7VFL - chains A and D of the 4 polymer chains in the assembly; structure by X-ray diffraction, 2.45 A resolution.

== Chain A ==
Molecule: Glycosyl transferase, group 1 family protein
Source organism: Staphylococcus aureus (strain USA300)
UniProt: A0A0H2XGN0 (A0A0H2XGN0_STAA3); residues 1-496 here = UniProt positions 1-496
Chain sequence (505 residues; numbered 0 to 504; the number before each row is that of its first residue; numbering starts at 0):
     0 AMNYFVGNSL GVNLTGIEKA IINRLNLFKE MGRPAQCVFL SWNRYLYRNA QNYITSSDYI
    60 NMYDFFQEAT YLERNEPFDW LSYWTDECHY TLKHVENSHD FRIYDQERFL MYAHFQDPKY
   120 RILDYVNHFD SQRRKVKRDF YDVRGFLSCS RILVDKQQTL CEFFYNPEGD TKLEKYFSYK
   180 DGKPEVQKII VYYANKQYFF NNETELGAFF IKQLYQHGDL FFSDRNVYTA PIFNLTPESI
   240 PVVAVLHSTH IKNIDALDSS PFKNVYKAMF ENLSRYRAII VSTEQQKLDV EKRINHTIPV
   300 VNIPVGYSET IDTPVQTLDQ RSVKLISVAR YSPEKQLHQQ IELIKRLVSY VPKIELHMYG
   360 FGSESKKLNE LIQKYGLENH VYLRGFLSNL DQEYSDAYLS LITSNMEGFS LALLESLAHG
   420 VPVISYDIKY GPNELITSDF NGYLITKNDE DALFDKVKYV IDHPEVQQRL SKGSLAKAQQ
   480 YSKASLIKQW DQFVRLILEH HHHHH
Not modelled in the structure: 500-504
Sequence notes: expression tag (0, 497-504)
Residues lining bound ligands:
  - N-acetylglucosamine (NAG; 2-acetamido-2-deoxy-beta-D-glucopyranose), molecule 1: Gly-15, Ile-16, Ala-19, His-246, Ser-247, Val-304, Arg-329, Glu-333, Lys-334, Met-405, Glu-406, Gly-407, Phe-408, Ser-409, Leu-410
  - N-acetylglucosamine (NAG), molecule 2: Val-94, Asn-96, Ser-97, Asp-99, Tyr-111
  - N-acetylglucosamine (NAG), molecule 3: Arg-101, Tyr-103, Arg-132
  - UDP (uridine-5'-diphosphate): Leu-13, Gly-15, Lys-18, Val-327, Arg-329, Lys-334, Tyr-358, Gly-359, Gly-384, Phe-385, Leu-386, Leu-389, Glu-406, Ser-409, Leu-410, Ala-411, Glu-414
Reported in the primary citation:
  - self-association interface (contacts with another copy of this molecule); pairs are residue here / residue on that copy: Arg-107/Glu-204, Lys-136/Glu-173
  - binding site for UDP: Gly-15, Arg-329, Lys-334, Tyr-358, Leu-386, Leu-389, Ser-409, Leu-410, Ala-411, Glu-414
  - binding site for N-acetylglucosamine: Ser-97, Asp-99, Tyr-103, Tyr-111, Arg-132, His-246, Glu-406, Gly-407 to Ser-409
  - binding site for Ser-asp-ser-asp-ser-asp-ser-asp (chain D): Arg-101, Phe-108, Tyr-111, Tyr-124, Asn-126, Phe-128, Arg-132, Lys-134, Arg-137
  - conformationally variable residues (loop rearrangement): Glu-406 to Ala-411
  - catalytic residues: Arg-329, Lys-334 (proposed by the authors, not directly observed)

== Chain D ==
Molecule: Ser-asp-ser-asp-ser-asp-ser-asp
Chain sequence (9 residues; each row starts with the number of its first residue; numbering starts at 0):
     0 DSDSDSDSD
Not modelled in the structure: 0
Covalently attached groups: N-acetylglucosamine (NAG) linked to Ser-3, Ser-7

== Interface between chain A and chain D ==
Contacting residue pairs (18; chain A residue first):
  Arg-101(A) / Ser-3(D)  hydrogen bond (side chain-backbone)
  Arg-101(A) / Asp-6(D)  salt bridge
  Phe-108(A) / Asp-6(D)
  Tyr-111(A) / Asp-6(D)
  Tyr-111(A) / Ser-7(D)
  Tyr-124(A) / Ser-7(D)
  Tyr-124(A) / Asp-8(D)  hydrogen bond (side chain-backbone)
  Asn-126(A) / Asp-6(D)  hydrogen bond (side chain-backbone)
  Asn-126(A) / Asp-8(D)  hydrogen bond (side chain-backbone)
  Phe-128(A) / Asp-6(D)
  Arg-132(A) / Asp-6(D)  salt bridge
  Lys-134(A) / Ser-5(D)  hydrogen bond (side chain-backbone)
  Lys-134(A) / Asp-6(D)  hydrogen bond (side chain-backbone)
  Lys-134(A) / Ser-7(D)
  Lys-134(A) / Asp-8(D)  hydrogen bond (side chain-backbone)
  Arg-137(A) / Asp-8(D)  hydrogen bond (side chain-backbone)
  Gln-156(A) / Ser-5(D)
  Gln-156(A) / Asp-8(D)
Other interface residues (no listed pair), chain A (11 interface residues in all): Lys-155

== In short ==
Chain A and chain D form an interface of 11 and 5 residues respectively, with 8 hydrogen bonds and 2 salt
bridges. Among the polar pairs are Arg-101(A)/Asp-6(D), Arg-132(A)/Asp-6(D) and Arg-101(A)/Ser-3(D). From the
paper: catalytic residues Arg-329(A) and Lys-334(A); a binding site for UDP at Gly-15(A), Arg-329(A) and
Lys-334(A) among others.
Here chain A is Glycosyl transferase, group 1 family protein (Staphylococcus aureus (strain USA300)) and chain
D is Ser-asp-ser-asp-ser-asp-ser-asp. Entry 7VFL (Crystal structure of SdgB (UDP, NAG, and O-glycosylated SD
peptide-binding form)) was determined by X-ray diffraction, deposited together with 7EC3 and 7VFM.
